Entry 6AMA (X-ray diffraction, 3.09 A resolution); this record covers chains P and N of the 13 polymer chains in the assembly.

== Chain P ==
Protein: Putative DNA-binding protein
From: Streptomyces venezuelae
Reference sequence: A0A0M7QSG5 (A0A0M7QSG5_STRVZ); residue numbers follow UniProt; this construct covers 1-68
Amino-acid sequence (71 residues; each row starts with the number of its first residue; numbers below 1 keep their minus sign (Gly-2 is residue -2)):
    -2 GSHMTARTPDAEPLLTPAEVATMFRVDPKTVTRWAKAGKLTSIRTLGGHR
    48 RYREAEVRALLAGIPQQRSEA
Disordered / not traced: -2 to 6, 63-68
Differences from the reference sequence: expression tag (-2 to 0)
From the paper describing this entry:
  - binding site for the 99-nt DNA strand (chain N): Thr27, Arg30, Trp31, His46, Arg48

== Chain N ==
Molecule: 99-nt DNA strand
Sequence (99 nucleotides; row label = number of the first residue in the row):
    71 TACCCGAATTACCCGAATTACCCGAATTACCCGAATTACCCGAATTACCC
   121 GAATTACCCGAATTACCCGAATTACCCGAATTACCCGAATTACCCGAAT

== How chain P and chain N interact ==
Pairs across the interface (17; chain P residue first):
  Arg22(P) - DA72(N)  phosphate contact
  Val23(P) - DA72(N)  phosphate contact
  Asp24(P) - DA72(N)  hydrogen bond to the phosphate
  Asp24(P) - DC73(N)  phosphate contact
  Lys26(P) - DC74(N)  base contact
  Thr27(P) - DT71(N)  phosphate contact
  Thr27(P) - DA72(N)  hydrogen bond to the phosphate
  Arg30(P) - DT71(N)  base contact
  Arg30(P) - DA72(N)  hydrogen bond to the base
  Trp31(P) - DT71(N)  hydrogen bond to the phosphate
  Thr42(P) - DT80(N)  hydrogen bond to the phosphate
  Gly44(P) - DT79(N)  phosphate contact
  Gly44(P) - DT80(N)  hydrogen bond to the phosphate
  His46(P) - DT79(N)  sugar contact
  His46(P) - DT80(N)  sugar contact
  Arg48(P) - DT80(N)  phosphate contact
  Arg48(P) - DA81(N)  salt bridge to the phosphate
Interface residues without a listed pair, chain P (13 interface residues in all): Leu43, Gly45
Interface residues without a listed pair, chain N (9 interface residues in all): DC75, DA78

== Overview ==
Chain P and chain N form an interface of 13 and 9 residues respectively; the contacts include 6 hydrogen bonds
and 1 salt bridge. Polar pairs include Arg30(P)-DA72(N), Asp24(P)-DA72(N) and Thr27(P)-DA72(N). The paper
reports a binding site for the 99-nt DNA strand (chain N) at Thr27(P), Arg30(P) and Trp31(P) among others.
Here chain P is Putative DNA-binding protein (Streptomyces venezuelae) and chain N is a 99-nt DNA strand.
Entry 6AMA (Structure of S. coelicolor/S. venezuelae BldC-smeA-ssfA complex to 3.09 Angstrom) was determined
by X-ray diffraction together with 6AMK from the same study.
